Entry 1LTV (X-ray diffraction, 2.00 A resolution); this record covers chain A.

# Chain A
Molecule: Phenylalanine-4-hydroxylase
Organism: Chromobacterium violaceum
Notes: EC 1.14.16.1
Reference sequence: P30967 (PH4H_CHRVO); numbering as in UniProt (aligned over 1-297)
Chain sequence (297 residues; row label = number of the first residue in the row):
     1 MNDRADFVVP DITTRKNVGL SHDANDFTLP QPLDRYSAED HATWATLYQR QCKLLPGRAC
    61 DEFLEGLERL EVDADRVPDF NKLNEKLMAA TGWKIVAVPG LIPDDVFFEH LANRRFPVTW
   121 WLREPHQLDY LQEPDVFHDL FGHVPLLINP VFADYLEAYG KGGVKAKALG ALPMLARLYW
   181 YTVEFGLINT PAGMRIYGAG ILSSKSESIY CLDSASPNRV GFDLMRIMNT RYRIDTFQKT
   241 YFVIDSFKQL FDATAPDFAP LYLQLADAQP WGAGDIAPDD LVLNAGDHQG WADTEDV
Unresolved in the structure: 1-8, 284-297
Ion coordination: Fe ion: His138, His143, Glu184

# In short
His138, His143 and Glu184 coordinate a Fe ion ion.
Chain A is Phenylalanine-4-hydroxylase (Chromobacterium violaceum); the structure, CRYSTAL STRUCTURE OF
CHROMOBACTERIUM VIOLACEUM PHENYLALANINE HYDROXYLASE, STRUCTURE WITH BOUND OXIDIZED Fe(III), was determined by
X-ray diffraction (same publication as 1LTU and 1LTZ).
